3JD7 - chains 2 and 3 of the 4 polymer chains in the assembly; structure by electron microscopy, 3.90 A resolution.

[Chain 2]
Molecule: Capsid protein VP2
Source organism: Coxsackievirus B3
Reference sequence: Q66282 (POLG_CXB3W); residues 1-263 here correspond to UniProt positions 70-332 (UniProt number = residue number + 69)
Amino-acid sequence (263 residues; each row starts with the number of its first residue):
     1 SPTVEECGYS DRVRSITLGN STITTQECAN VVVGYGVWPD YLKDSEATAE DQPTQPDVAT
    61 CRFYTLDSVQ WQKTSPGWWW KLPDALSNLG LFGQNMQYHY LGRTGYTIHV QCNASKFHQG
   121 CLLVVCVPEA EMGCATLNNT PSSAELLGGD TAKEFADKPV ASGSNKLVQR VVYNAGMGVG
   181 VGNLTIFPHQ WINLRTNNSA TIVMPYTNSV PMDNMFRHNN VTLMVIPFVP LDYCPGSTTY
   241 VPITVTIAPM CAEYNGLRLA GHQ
Not modelled in the structure: 1-7
Sequence notes: conflict T151 (Ser220 in Q66282), V245 (Ile314 in Q66282)
UniProt features mapped onto this chain:
  - site: Q263 (Cleavage)

[Chain 3]
Molecule: Capsid protein VP3
Source organism: Coxsackievirus B3
Reference sequence: Q66282 (POLG_CXB3W); residues 1-238 here correspond to UniProt positions 333-570 (UniProt number = residue number + 332)
Amino-acid sequence (238 residues; numbered 1 to 238; the number before each row is that of its first residue):
     1 GLPTMNTPGS CQFLTSDDFQ SPSAMPQYDV TPEMRIPGEV KNLMEIAEVD SVVPVQNVGE
    61 KVNSMEAYQI PVRSNEGSGT QVFGFPLQPG YSSVFSRTLL GEILNYYTHW SGSIKLTFMF
   121 CGSAMATGKF LLAYSPPGAG APTKRVDAML GTHVVWDVGL QSSCVLCIPW ISQTHYRYVA
   181 SDEYTAGGFI TCWYQTNIVV PADAQSSCYI MCFVSACNDF SVRLLKDTPF ISQENFFQ
Sequence notes: conflict E234 (Gln566 in Q66282)
UniProt features mapped onto this chain:
  - region: F236 to Q238 (Amphipathic alpha-helix)

[How chain 2 and chain 3 interact]
Residue-residue contacts (54):
  R12(2) with L160(3)
  Y35(2) with G38(3)
  K43(2) with R35(3)
  E46(2) with M34(3); R35(3), hydrogen bond (side chain-backbone)
  K116(2) with A124(3), hydrogen bond (backbone-backbone); M125(3)
  F117(2) with M125(3), hydrophobic
  Q119(2) with G122(3); S123(3); Q205(3); S207(3), hydrogen bond (side chain-backbone); C208(3), hydrogen bond
  C121(2) with C121(3), hydrophobic; M211(3), hydrophobic
  Y173(2) with N63(3)
  V181(2) with Y68(3), hydrophobic
  G182(2) with S51(3); V52(3), hydrogen bond (backbone-backbone); Y68(3), hydrogen bond (backbone-side chain)
  N183(2) with S51(3); R97(3), hydrogen bond (side chain-backbone); T98(3); L99(3), hydrogen bond (side chain-backbone)
  T185(2) with V49(3); D50(3), hydrogen bond (side chain-backbone); S51(3)
  I186(2) with V49(3), hydrophobic; L99(3), hydrophobic
  W191(2) with M211(3), hydrophobic; F213(3), hydrophobic
  N193(2) with F120(3)
  R195(2) with F120(3); S123(3), hydrogen bond (side chain-backbone); A124(3), hydrogen bond (side chain-backbone); A126(3); V158(3); G159(3), hydrogen bond (side chain-backbone)
  T196(2) with L160(3)
  P205(2) with P37(3), hydrophobic
  Y206(2) with P37(3)
  P211(2) with M34(3), hydrophobic
  F228(2) with V52(3), hydrophobic; M65(3), hydrophobic; Q69(3), hydrogen bond (backbone-side chain); M211(3), hydrophobic
  V229(2) with Q69(3); Y209(3), hydrophobic
  P230(2) with Q69(3)
  D232(2) with Q205(3)
  Y233(2) with Q205(3)
  C234(2) with D203(3), hydrogen bond (side chain-backbone); A204(3), hydrogen bond (side chain-backbone); Q205(3), hydrogen bond (side chain-backbone)
Also at the interface, not in a pair above, chain 2 (35 interface residues in all): V37, G120, V172, T207, N208, S209, V210, P227
Also at the interface, not in a pair above, chain 3 (37 interface residues in all): E33, I36, M119, S162

[Summary]
35 residues of chain 2 and 37 residues of chain 3 are in contact, with 16 hydrogen bonds. Among the polar
pairs are E46(2)-R35(3), Q119(2)-S207(3) and Q119(2)-C208(3).
Here chain 2 is Capsid protein VP2 and chain 3 is Capsid protein VP3, both from Coxsackievirus B3. Entry 3JD7
(The novel asymmetric entry intermediate of a picornavirus captured with nanodiscs) was determined by electron
microscopy.
